Entry 6IB2 (X-ray diffraction, 2.10 A resolution); this record covers chain A.

[Chain A]
Molecule: Dual specificity mitogen-activated protein kinase kinase 7
Source organism: Homo sapiens
Notes: EC 2.7.12.2
Reference sequence: O14733 (MP2K7_HUMAN); residues 117-424 here correspond to UniProt positions 101-408 (UniProt number = residue number - 16)
Chain sequence (318 residues; numbered 107 to 424; the number before each row is that of its first residue):
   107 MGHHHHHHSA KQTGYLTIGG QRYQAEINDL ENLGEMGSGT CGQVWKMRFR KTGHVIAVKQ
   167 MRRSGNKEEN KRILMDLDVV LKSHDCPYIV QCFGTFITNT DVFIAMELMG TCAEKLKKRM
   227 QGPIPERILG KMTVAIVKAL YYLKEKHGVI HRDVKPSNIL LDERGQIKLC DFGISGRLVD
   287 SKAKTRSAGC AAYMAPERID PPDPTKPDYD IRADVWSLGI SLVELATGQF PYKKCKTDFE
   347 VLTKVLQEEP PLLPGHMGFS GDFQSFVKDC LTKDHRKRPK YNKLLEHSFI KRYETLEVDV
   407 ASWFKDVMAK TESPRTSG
Not modelled in the structure: 107-117, 144-148, 279-297, 307-317, 418-424
Sequence notes: initiating methionine (107); expression tag (108-116); conflict Lys340 (Asn324 in O14733)
Curated features (UniProtKB/Swiss-Prot):
  - region: His393 to Lys416 (DVD domain)
  - active site: Asp259 (Proton acceptor)
  - binding site (ATP): Met142 to Val150, Lys165
  - modified residue: Ser287 (Phosphoserine), Thr291 (Phosphothreonine)
Covalently attached groups: compound 862 linked to Cys218
Residues lining bound ligands: 862 (1-[(3R)-3-[4-azanyl-3-[1-(4-ethanoylphenyl)-1,2,3-triazol-4-yl]pyrazolo[3,4-d]pyrimidin-1-yl]piperidin-1-yl]propan-1-one): Met142, Gly143, Val150, Ala163, Lys165, Arg178, Ile179, Asp182, Leu183, Val196, Met212, Glu213, Leu214, Met215, Lys221, Ser263, Leu266, Cys276, Asp277

[Summary]
Compound 862 is covalently linked to Cys218. From UniProt: active-site residue Asp259 and 10 ATP-binding
residues.
Chain A is Dual specificity mitogen-activated protein kinase kinase 7 (Homo sapiens); the structure, The
structure of MKK7 in complex with the covalent 4-amino-pyrazolopyrimidine 4a, was determined by X-ray
diffraction together with 6IB0 from the same study.
